Entry 2ZCR (X-ray diffraction, 1.92 A resolution); this record covers chain A.

Chain A:
Name: Dehydrosqualene synthase
Organism: Staphylococcus aureus
Notes: EC 2.5.1.-
UniProt: A9JQL9 (A9JQL9_STAAU); residues 1-287 here = UniProt positions 1-287
Chain sequence (293 residues; numbered -5 to 287; the number before each row is that of its first residue; numbers below 1 keep their minus sign (Ala-5 is residue -5)):
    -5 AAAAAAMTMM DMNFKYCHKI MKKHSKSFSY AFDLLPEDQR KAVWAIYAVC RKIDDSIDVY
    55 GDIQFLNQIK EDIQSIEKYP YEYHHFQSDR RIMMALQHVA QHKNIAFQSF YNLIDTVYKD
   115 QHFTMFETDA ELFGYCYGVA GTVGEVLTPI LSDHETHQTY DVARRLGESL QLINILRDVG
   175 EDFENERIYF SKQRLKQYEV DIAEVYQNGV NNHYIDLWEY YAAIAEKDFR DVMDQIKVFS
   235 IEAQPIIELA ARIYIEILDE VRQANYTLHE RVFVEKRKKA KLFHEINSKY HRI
Disordered / not traced: -5 to 0, 53-55, 285-287
Differences from the reference sequence: expression tag (-5 to 0)
Ion coordination: Mg2+: Asn168, Asp172 (together with B69)
Small-molecule neighbours: B69 (tripotassium (1R)-4-(4'-butylbiphenyl-4-yl)-1-phosphonatobutane-1-sulfonate): His18, Phe22, Phe26, Tyr41, Arg45, Asp48, Ala134, Val137, Gly138, Leu141, Leu145, Ala157, Leu160, Gly161, Leu164, Gln165, Asn168, Arg171, Asp172, Glu175, Phe233, Ile241, Tyr248, Arg265
Curated features (UniProtKB/Swiss-Prot):
  - binding site ((2E,6E)-farnesyl diphosphate): His18 to Ser21, Tyr41, Arg45, Gln165, Arg171, Tyr248
  - binding site (Mg(2+)): Asp48, Asp52, Asn168, Asp172

In short:
Chain A binds compound B69. Asn168 and Asp172 form the Mg2+ site. Curated annotation (UniProt) lists 9
(2E,6E)-farnesyl diphosphate-binding residues and 4 Mg2+-binding residues.
Chain A is Dehydrosqualene synthase (Staphylococcus aureus); the structure, Crystal structure of the C(30)
carotenoid dehydrosqualene synthase from Staphylococcus aureus complexed with bisphosphonate BPH-698, was
determined by X-ray diffraction, deposited together with 3W7F, 2ZCO, 2ZCQ and 2ZCS.
